PDB entry 5V74 | X-ray diffraction, 3.51 A resolution | chains A8 and I7 of the 270 polymer chains in the assembly

== Chain A8 ==
Molecule: Microcompartments protein
Source organism: Haliangium ochraceum (strain DSM 14365 / JCM 11303 / SMP-2)
UniProtKB: D0LID6 (D0LID6_HALO1); numbering as in UniProt (aligned over 1-212)
Chain sequence (212 residues; row label = number of the first residue in the row):
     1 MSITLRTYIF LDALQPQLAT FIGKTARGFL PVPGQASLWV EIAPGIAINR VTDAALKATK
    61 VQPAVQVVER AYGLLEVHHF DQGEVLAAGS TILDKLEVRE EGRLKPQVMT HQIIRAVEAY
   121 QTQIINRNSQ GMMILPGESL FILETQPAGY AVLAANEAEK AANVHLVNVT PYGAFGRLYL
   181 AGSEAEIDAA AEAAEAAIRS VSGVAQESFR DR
Not modelled in the structure: 1-2, 206-212

== Chain I7 ==
Molecule: Microcompartments protein
Source organism: Haliangium ochraceum (strain DSM 14365 / JCM 11303 / SMP-2)
UniProtKB: D0LID5 (D0LID5_HALO1); residue numbers follow UniProt; this construct covers 1-99
Chain sequence (99 residues; row label = number of the first residue in the row):
     1 MADALGMIEV RGFVGMVEAA DAMVKAAKVE LIGYEKTGGG YVTAVVRGDV AAVKAATEAG
    61 QRAAERVGEV VAVHVIPRPH VNVDAALPLG RTPGMDKSA
Not modelled in the structure: 1, 94-99
Curated features (UniProtKB/Swiss-Prot):
  - mutagenesis: K28 (K28A: Forms larger hexamer patches, increases hexamer stacking), R78 (R78A: Forms smaller hexamer patches)

== Interface between chain A8 and chain I7 ==
Contacting residue pairs - 11 pairs, chain A8 then chain I7:
  L56(A8) with R78(I7), hydrogen bond (backbone-side chain)
  K57(A8) with R78(I7), hydrogen bond (backbone-side chain)
  A58(A8) with P77(I7); R78(I7)
  T59(A8) with R78(I7), hydrogen bond (backbone-side chain)
  K60(A8) with A2(I7); R78(I7)
  G83(A8) with V50(I7)
  E84(A8) with V50(I7); P77(I7)
  A87(A8) with V50(I7), hydrophobic

== In short ==
Chain A8 and chain I7 form an interface of 8 and 4 residues respectively; the contacts include 3 hydrogen
bonds. Polar contacts include L56(A8)-R78(I7), K57(A8)-R78(I7) and T59(A8)-R78(I7). UniProt lists 2
mutagenesis sites on chain I7.
Here chain A8 is Microcompartments protein and chain I7 is Microcompartments protein, both from Haliangium
ochraceum (strain DSM 14365 / JCM 11303 / SMP-2). Entry 5V74 (Structure of the intact Haliangium ochraceum
microcompartment shell) was determined by X-ray diffraction together with 5V76 from the same study.
